PDB entry 8ICJ | X-ray diffraction, 3.20 A resolution | chains T and A of the 3 polymer chains in the assembly

== Chain T ==
Molecule: 8-nt DNA strand
Sequence (8 nucleotides; row label = number of the first residue in the row):
     1 CATTAGAA

== Chain A ==
Protein: Protein (DNA polymerase beta (e.c.2.7.7.7))
Organism: Homo sapiens
Reference sequence: P06746 (DPOB_HUMAN); residues 2-335 here correspond to UniProt positions 1-334 (UniProt number = residue number - 1)
Chain sequence (335 residues; row label = number of the first residue in the row):
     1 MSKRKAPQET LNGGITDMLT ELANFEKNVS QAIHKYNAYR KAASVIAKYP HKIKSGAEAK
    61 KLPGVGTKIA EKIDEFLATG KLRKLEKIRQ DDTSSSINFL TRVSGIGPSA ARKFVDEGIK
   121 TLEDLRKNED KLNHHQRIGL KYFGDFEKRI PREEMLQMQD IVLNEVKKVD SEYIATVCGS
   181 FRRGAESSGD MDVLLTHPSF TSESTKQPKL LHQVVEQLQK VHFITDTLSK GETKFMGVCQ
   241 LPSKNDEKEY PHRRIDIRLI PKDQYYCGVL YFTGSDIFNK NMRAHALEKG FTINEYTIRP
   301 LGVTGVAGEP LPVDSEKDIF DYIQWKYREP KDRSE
Not modelled in the structure: 1-8
Swiss-Prot annotation at these positions:
  - binding site (K(+)): Lys61
  - binding site (Na(+)): Lys61
Ion coordination: Na+: Thr101, Val103, Ile106 (shared with 1 residue of chain P)
Ligand contacts: dTTP (TTP): Arg149, Ser180, Ser188, Gly189, Asp190

== Chain T / chain A interface ==
Contacting residue pairs - 10 pairs, chain T then chain A:
  DA2(T) - Tyr296(A)  sugar contact
  DT3(T) - Thr233(A)  phosphate contact
  DT3(T) - Lys234(A)  phosphate contact
  DT4(T) - Ser229(A)  phosphate contact
  DT4(T) - Gly231(A)  phosphate contact
  DT4(T) - Glu232(A)  hydrogen bond to the phosphate
  DT4(T) - Thr233(A)  hydrogen bond to the phosphate
  DT4(T) - Lys234(A)  hydrogen bond to the phosphate
  DA5(T) - Lys230(A)  phosphate contact
  DG6(T) - Asn133(A)  phosphate contact
Interface residues without a listed pair, chain T (6 interface residues in all): DC1
Interface residues without a listed pair, chain A (10 interface residues in all): His134, Glu295

== Overview ==
6 residues of chain T face 10 of chain A across their interface; the contacts include 3 hydrogen bonds. Polar
pairs include DT4(T)-Glu232(A), DT4(T)-Thr233(A) and DT4(T)-Lys234(A). Chain A binds dTTP. Curated annotation
(UniProt) lists K+-binding residue Lys61(A) and Na+-binding residue Lys61(A) on chain A.
Chain T is an 8-nt DNA strand and chain A is Protein (DNA polymerase beta (e.c.2.7.7.7)) (Homo sapiens); the
structure, DNA polymerase beta (e.c.2.7.7.7)/DNA complex + thymidine-5'-triphosphate, soaked in the presence
of dttp and MGCL2, was determined by X-ray diffraction (same publication as 1ZQT, 7ICE, 7ICF, 7ICG, 7ICH, 7ICI
and 39 further entries).
